PDB entry 8UVK | X-ray diffraction, 2.21 A resolution | chains B and D of the 4 polymer chains in the assembly

Chain B:
Name: DNA-binding response regulator
Source organism: Campylobacter jejuni
Reference sequence: A0A3H9R6A1 (A0A3H9R6A1_CAMJU); numbering as in UniProt (aligned over 2-223)
Sequence (224 residues; each row starts with the number of its first residue; numbering starts at 0):
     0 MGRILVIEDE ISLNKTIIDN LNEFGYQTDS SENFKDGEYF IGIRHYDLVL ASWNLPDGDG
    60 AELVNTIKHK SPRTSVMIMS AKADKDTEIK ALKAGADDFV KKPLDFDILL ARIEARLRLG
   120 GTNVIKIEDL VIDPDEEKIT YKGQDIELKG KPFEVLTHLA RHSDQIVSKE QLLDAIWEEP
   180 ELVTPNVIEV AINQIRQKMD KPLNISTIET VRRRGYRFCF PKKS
Unresolved in the structure: 0, 222-223
Differences from the reference sequence: initiating methionine (0); expression tag (1)

Chain D:
Molecule: 21-nt DNA strand
Sequence (21 nucleotides; each row starts with the number of its first residue):
     1 AATTAAGATA TTATTAACCA A

How chain B and chain D interact:
Contacting residue pairs (17):
  Gly149(B) - DA2(D)  phosphate contact
  Lys150(B) - DA2(D)  hydrogen bond to the phosphate
  Lys150(B) - DT3(D)  salt bridge to the phosphate
  Pro151(B) - DA2(D)  phosphate contact
  Trp176(B) - DT3(D)  hydrogen bond to the phosphate
  Leu181(B) - DT4(D)  phosphate contact
  Val182(B) - DT4(D)  phosphate contact
  Thr183(B) - DT4(D)  hydrogen bond to the phosphate
  Asn185(B) - DT4(D)  base contact
  Asn185(B) - DA5(D)  hydrogen bond to the base
  Asn185(B) - DA6(D)  base contact
  Val186(B) - DT3(D)  phosphate contact
  Val186(B) - DT4(D)  base contact
  Val189(B) - DT4(D)  base contact
  Val189(B) - DA5(D)  base contact
  Arg211(B) - DT11(D)  hydrogen bond to the base
  Arg211(B) - DT12(D)  hydrogen bond to the sugar
Other interface residues (no listed pair), chain B (12 interface residues in all): Lys148
Other interface residues (no listed pair), chain D (8 interface residues in all): DA10

Overview:
The interface between chain B and chain D involves 12 residues on one side and 8 on the other, with 6 hydrogen
bonds and 1 salt bridge. Among the polar pairs are Asn185(B)-DA5(D), Arg211(B)-DT11(D) and Arg211(B)-DT12(D).
Here chain B is DNA-binding response regulator (Campylobacter jejuni) and chain D is a 21-nt DNA strand. Entry
8UVK (CosR DNA bound form II) was determined by X-ray diffraction, deposited together with 8UUZ and 8UVX.
